PDB entry 4EBA | X-ray diffraction, 3.30 A resolution | chains A and G of the 3 polymer chains in the assembly

[Chain A]
Protein: mRNA 3'-end-processing protein RNA14
Source organism: Kluyveromyces lactis
UniProtKB: Q6CII8 (RNA14_KLULA); numbering as in UniProt (aligned over 18-661)
Sequence (645 residues; each row starts with the number of its first residue):
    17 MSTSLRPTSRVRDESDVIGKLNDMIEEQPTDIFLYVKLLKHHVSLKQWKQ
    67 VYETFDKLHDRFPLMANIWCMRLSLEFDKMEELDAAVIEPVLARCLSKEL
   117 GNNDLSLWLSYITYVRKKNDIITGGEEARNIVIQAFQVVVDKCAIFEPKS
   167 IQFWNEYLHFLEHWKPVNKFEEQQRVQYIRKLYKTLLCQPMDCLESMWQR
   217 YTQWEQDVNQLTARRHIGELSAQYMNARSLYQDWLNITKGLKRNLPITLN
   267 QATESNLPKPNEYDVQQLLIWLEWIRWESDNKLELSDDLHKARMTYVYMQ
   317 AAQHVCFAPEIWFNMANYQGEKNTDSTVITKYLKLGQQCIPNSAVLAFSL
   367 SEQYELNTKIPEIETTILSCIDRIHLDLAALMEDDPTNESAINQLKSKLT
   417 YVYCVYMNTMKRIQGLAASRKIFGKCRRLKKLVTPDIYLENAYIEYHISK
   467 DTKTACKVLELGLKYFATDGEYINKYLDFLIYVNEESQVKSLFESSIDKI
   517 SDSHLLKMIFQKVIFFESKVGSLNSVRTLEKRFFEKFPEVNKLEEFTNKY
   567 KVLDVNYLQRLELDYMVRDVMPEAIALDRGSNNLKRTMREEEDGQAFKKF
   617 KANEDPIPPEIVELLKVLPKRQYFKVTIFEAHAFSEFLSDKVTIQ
Unresolved in the structure: 17-29, 96-97, 583-623, 658-661
Differences from the reference sequence: expression tag (17)

[Chain G]
Protein: Rna15
Source organism: Kluyveromyces lactis
UniProtKB: Q6CKN2 (Q6CKN2_KLULA); numbering as in UniProt (aligned over 105-258)
Sequence (174 residues; each row starts with the number of its first residue):
    85 MGSSHHHHHHSSGLVPRGSHMVEDVKFPWLPVGVDVNINMTTPAMCISSE
   135 LGKLQKDQQMALLKVIQHFCKDDKETFVALLEEAPQLSYAIAELLLSNGV
   185 CSVDQLTQLAMASKQRPEEQTDNTVEDGLDEEKVDLLRQVLQLQDSDIAM
   235 LPQDEKMAVWELKQRAMKGEFGHL
Unresolved in the structure: 85-111, 157-158, 195-258
Differences from the reference sequence: expression tag (85-104)

[Interface between chain A and chain G]
Contacting residue pairs (64; chain A residue first):
  P624(A) - F153(G)  hydrophobic
  E626(A) - L146(G)
  E626(A) - V149(G)
  I627(A) - L171(G)  hydrophobic
  V628(A) - P115(G)
  L630(A) - L135(G)  hydrophobic
  L630(A) - L171(G)  hydrophobic
  L630(A) - A174(G)  hydrophobic
  L631(A) - L114(G)  hydrophobic
  L631(A) - P115(G)
  L631(A) - G117(G)
  L631(A) - L164(G)  hydrophobic
  L631(A) - L171(G)  hydrophobic
  K632(A) - P115(G)
  K632(A) - V118(G)
  V633(A) - V118(G)
  V633(A) - E134(G)
  L634(A) - G117(G)
  L634(A) - V118(G)  hydrogen bond (backbone-backbone)
  L634(A) - Q170(G)
  L634(A) - L171(G)  hydrophobic
  L634(A) - A174(G)  hydrophobic
  P635(A) - V118(G)
  P635(A) - V120(G)  hydrophobic
  P635(A) - P127(G)
  P635(A) - C130(G)  hydrophobic
  P635(A) - Q170(G)
  K636(A) - V116(G)
  K636(A) - G117(G)
  K636(A) - V118(G)  hydrogen bond (backbone-backbone)
  K636(A) - D119(G)  salt bridge
  R637(A) - E167(G)
  R637(A) - P169(G)
  R637(A) - Q170(G)
  Y639(A) - V118(G)
  Y639(A) - D119(G)
  Y639(A) - V120(G)  hydrogen bond (side chain-backbone)
  Y639(A) - I122(G)  hydrophobic
  Y639(A) - P127(G)  hydrophobic
  F640(A) - P127(G)  hydrophobic
  F640(A) - I131(G)  hydrophobic
  F640(A) - P169(G)
  F640(A) - Q170(G)
  K641(A) - P169(G)
  T643(A) - Y173(G)  hydrogen bond (backbone-side chain)
  I644(A) - P169(G)  hydrophobic
  F645(A) - Y173(G)
  E646(A) - Q192(G)
  H648(A) - V162(G)
  A649(A) - Q192(G)
  F650(A) - F161(G)
  F650(A) - L165(G)  hydrophobic
  F650(A) - I175(G)  hydrophobic
  F650(A) - A176(G)  hydrophobic
  F650(A) - Q192(G)
  S651(A) - C154(G)
  S651(A) - V162(G)
  F653(A) - Q192(G)
  L654(A) - I150(G)
  L654(A) - Q151(G)
  S655(A) - C154(G)
  S655(A) - K155(G)
  K657(A) - Q151(G)
  K657(A) - D188(G)  salt bridge
Other interface residues (no listed pair), chain A (28 interface residues in all): D656
Other interface residues (no listed pair), chain G (40 interface residues in all): A128, A168, S172, L179, C185, L193

[Summary]
28 residues of chain A face 40 of chain G across their interface; the contacts include 4 hydrogen bonds and 2
salt bridges. Polar pairs include K636(A)-D119(G), K657(A)-D188(G) and Y639(A)-V120(G).
Here chain A is mRNA 3'-end-processing protein RNA14 and chain G is Rna15, both from Kluyveromyces lactis.
Entry 4EBA (Crystal structure of the Rna14-Rna15 complex) was determined by X-ray diffraction together with
4E85 from the same study.
